Entry 4QV5 (X-ray diffraction, 2.70 A resolution); this record covers chains Q and R of the 28 polymer chains in the assembly.

== Chain Q ==
Name: Proteasome subunit alpha type-4
From: Saccharomyces cerevisiae
Notes: EC 3.4.25.1
UniProtKB: P40303 (PSA4_YEAST); residues -1 to 252 here correspond to UniProt positions 1-254 (UniProt number = residue number + 2)
Amino-acid sequence (254 residues; row label = number of the first residue in the row; numbers below 1 keep their minus sign (Met-1 is residue -1)):
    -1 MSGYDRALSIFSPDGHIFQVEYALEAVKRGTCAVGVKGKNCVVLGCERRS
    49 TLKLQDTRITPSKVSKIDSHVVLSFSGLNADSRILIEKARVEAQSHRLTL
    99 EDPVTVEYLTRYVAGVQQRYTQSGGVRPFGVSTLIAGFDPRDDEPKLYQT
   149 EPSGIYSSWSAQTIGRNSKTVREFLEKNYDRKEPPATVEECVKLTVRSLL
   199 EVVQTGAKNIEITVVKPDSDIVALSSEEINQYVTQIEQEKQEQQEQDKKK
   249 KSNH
Unresolved in the structure: -1 to 0, 241-252
UniProt features mapped onto this chain:
  - modified residue: Thr58 (Phosphothreonine)

== Chain R ==
Name: Proteasome subunit alpha type-5
From: Saccharomyces cerevisiae
Notes: EC 3.4.25.1
UniProtKB: P32379 (PSA5_YEAST); residues -7 to 252 here correspond to UniProt positions 1-260 (UniProt number = residue number + 8)
Amino-acid sequence (260 residues; row label = number of the first residue in the row; numbers below 1 keep their minus sign (Met-7 is residue -7)):
    -7 MFLTRSEYDRGVSTFSPEGRLFQVEYSLEAIKLGSTAIGIATKEGVVLGV
    43 EKRATSPLLESDSIEKIVEIDRHIGCAMSGLTADARSMIEHARTAAVTHN
    93 LYYDEDINVESLTQSVCDLALRFGEGASGEERLMSRPFGVALLIAGHDAD
   143 DGYQLFHAEPSGTFYRYNAKAIGSGSEGAQAELLNEWHSSLTLKEAELLV
   193 LKILKQVMEEKLDENNAQLSCITKQDGFKIYDNEKTAELIKELKEKEAAE
   243 SPEEADVEMS
Unresolved in the structure: -7 to 0, 118-124, 243-252

== Chain Q / chain R interface ==
Residue-residue contacts - 61 pairs, chain Q then chain R:
  Asp3(Q) - Glu117(R)
  Arg4(Q) - Glu117(R)
  Ala5(Q) - Val4(R)  hydrophobic
  Ala5(Q) - Glu117(R)
  Ala5(Q) - Ser127(R)
  Ser7(Q) - Ser127(R)
  Ser7(Q) - Arg128(R)
  Ile8(Q) - Gln15(R)
  Phe9(Q) - Gln15(R)  hydrogen bond (backbone-side chain)
  Phe9(Q) - Tyr18(R)
  Phe9(Q) - Ser19(R)
  Phe9(Q) - Leu73(R)  hydrophobic
  Phe9(Q) - Arg128(R)
  Phe9(Q) - Pro129(R)
  Phe9(Q) - Gly131(R)
  Ser10(Q) - Tyr18(R)
  Pro11(Q) - Tyr18(R)  hydrophobic
  Pro11(Q) - Glu21(R)
  Gly13(Q) - Tyr18(R)
  Gly13(Q) - Glu21(R)
  Gly13(Q) - Ala22(R)
  His14(Q) - Leu25(R)
  Ile15(Q) - Leu73(R)  hydrophobic
  Ile15(Q) - Arg128(R)
  Lys35(Q) - Glu52(R)  salt bridge
  Gln116(Q) - Ala75(R)
  Gln116(Q) - Asp76(R)
  Thr119(Q) - Arg128(R)  hydrogen bond (backbone-side chain)
  Gln120(Q) - Met126(R)
  Gln120(Q) - Ser127(R)  hydrogen bond (backbone-backbone)
  Gln120(Q) - Arg128(R)
  Gln120(Q) - Pro129(R)
  Gln120(Q) - Phe130(R)
  Ser121(Q) - Ser127(R)
  Gly122(Q) - Ser127(R)
  Ser151(Q) - Ala75(R)
  Gly152(Q) - Ala75(R)
  Ile153(Q) - Thr74(R)
  Ile153(Q) - Ala75(R)
  Ser155(Q) - Leu51(R)
  Ser155(Q) - Ser55(R)
  Ser156(Q) - Leu51(R)
  Ser156(Q) - Glu52(R)  hydrogen bond
  Ser156(Q) - Ser55(R)  hydrogen bond (backbone-side chain)
  Trp157(Q) - Thr47(R)
  Trp157(Q) - Ser48(R)
  Trp157(Q) - Leu50(R)
  Trp157(Q) - Leu51(R)
  Trp157(Q) - Glu52(R)
  Ser158(Q) - Leu50(R)  hydrogen bond (backbone-backbone)
  Ser158(Q) - Glu52(R)  hydrogen bond
  Ala159(Q) - Leu50(R)
  Leu173(Q) - Leu50(R)  hydrophobic
  Glu174(Q) - Ser48(R)  hydrogen bond
  Glu174(Q) - Pro49(R)
  Glu174(Q) - Leu50(R)
  Tyr177(Q) - Leu50(R)  hydrophobic
  Arg179(Q) - Pro49(R)  hydrogen bond (side chain-backbone)
  Arg179(Q) - Leu50(R)
  Arg179(Q) - Leu51(R)  hydrogen bond (side chain-backbone)
  Arg179(Q) - Glu52(R)
Interface residues without a listed pair, chain Q (31 interface residues in all): Asp12, Arg170
Interface residues without a listed pair, chain R (26 interface residues in all): Asp1

== Summary ==
Chain Q and chain R form an interface of 31 and 26 residues respectively, with 10 hydrogen bonds and 1 salt
bridge. Polar pairs include Lys35(Q)-Glu52(R), Phe9(Q)-Gln15(R) and Thr119(Q)-Arg128(R).
Chain Q is Proteasome subunit alpha type-4 and chain R is Proteasome subunit alpha type-5, both from
Saccharomyces cerevisiae; the structure, yCP beta5-M45I mutant, was determined by X-ray diffraction together
with 4QUX, 4QUY, 4QV0, 4QV1, 4QV3, 4QV4 and 42 further entries from the same study.
